PDB entry 7L4V | X-ray diffraction, 1.75 A resolution | chains A and D of the 4 polymer chains in the assembly

# Chain A
Name: CCAAT/enhancer-binding protein beta
Source organism: Homo sapiens
UniProtKB: P17676 (CEBPB_HUMAN), isoform P17676-2; residues 269-344 here correspond to UniProt positions 246-321 (UniProt number = residue number - 23)
Sequence (78 residues; each row starts with the number of its first residue):
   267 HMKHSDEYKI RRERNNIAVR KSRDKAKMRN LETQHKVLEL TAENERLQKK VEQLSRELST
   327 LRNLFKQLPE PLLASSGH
Disordered / not traced: 267, 334-344
Differences from the reference sequence: expression tag (267-268)
UniProt features mapped onto this chain:
  - region: Leu320, Leu327 (Leucine-zipper)
What the authors report for this chain:
  - binding site for DNA Strand 1: Arg289
  - binding site for DNA Strand 2 (chain D): Arg289
  - specificity-determining residues: Arg289
  - conformationally variable residues (side-chain flip): Arg289

# Chain D
Molecule: DNA Strand 2
Sequence (16 nucleotides; each row starts with the number of its first residue):
   102 ATATTGCGCA ATCCTT

# Chain A / chain D interface
Pairs across the interface (15):
  Tyr274(A) with DA111(D), hydrogen bond to the phosphate
  Arg277(A) with DT113(D), base contact
  Arg278(A) with DC110(D), salt bridge to the phosphate; DA111(D), hydrogen bond to the base
  Asn281(A) with DA111(D), hydrogen bond to the base; DA112(D), base contact
  Asn282(A) with DG109(D), sugar contact; DC110(D), hydrogen bond to the phosphate
  Val285(A) with DC110(D), base contact; DA111(D), base contact
  Arg286(A) with DC108(D), phosphate contact
  Arg289(A) with DC108(D), base contact; DG109(D), hydrogen bond to the base; DC110(D), base contact
  Lys293(A) with DG107(D), salt bridge to the phosphate

# Summary
Chain A and chain D form an interface of 9 and 7 residues respectively, with 5 hydrogen bonds and 2 salt
bridges. Among the polar pairs are Arg278(A)-DA111(D), Asn281(A)-DA111(D) and Arg289(A)-DG109(D). The paper
reports a binding site for DNA Strand 1 at Arg289(A); a binding site for DNA Strand 2 (chain D) at Arg289(A).
Here chain A is CCAAT/enhancer-binding protein beta (Homo sapiens) and chain D is DNA Strand 2. Entry 7L4V
(C-terminal bZIP domain of human C/EBPbeta Bound to DNA with Consensus Recognition with GT Mismatch) was
determined by X-ray diffraction.
